PDB entry 6XCI | X-ray diffraction, 1.60 A resolution | chain B

Chain B:
Molecule: BlaNDM-4_1_JQ348841
Source organism: Klebsiella pneumoniae
UniProtKB: E9NWK5 (E9NWK5_KLEPN); numbering as in UniProt (aligned over 27-270)
Amino-acid sequence (248 residues; numbered 23 to 270; the number before each row is that of its first residue):
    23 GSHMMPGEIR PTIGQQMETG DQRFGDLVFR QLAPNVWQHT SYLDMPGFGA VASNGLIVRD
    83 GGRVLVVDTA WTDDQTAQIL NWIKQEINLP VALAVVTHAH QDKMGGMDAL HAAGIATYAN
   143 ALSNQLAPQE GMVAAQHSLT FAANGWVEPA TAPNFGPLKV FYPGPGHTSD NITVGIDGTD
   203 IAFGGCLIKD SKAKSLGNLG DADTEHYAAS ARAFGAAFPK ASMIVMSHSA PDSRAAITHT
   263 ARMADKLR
Not modelled in the structure: 23-41, 67-70, 270
Sequence notes: expression tag (23-26)
Ion coordination: Zn2+: H122, H189; Cd2+ site 1: D124, C208, H250; Cd2+ site 2: E152, D223 (shared with 1 residue of chain A); Cd2+ site 3: E227 (shared with 2 residues of chain A)

In short:
H122 and H189 form the Zn2+ site. D124, C208 and H250 coordinate Cd2+ site 1.
Chain B is BlaNDM-4_1_JQ348841 (Klebsiella pneumoniae); the structure, Structure of NDM-1 in complex with
macrocycle inhibitor NDM1i-3D, was determined by X-ray diffraction together with 6XBE and 6XBF from the same
study.
